8AJM - chains A and B of the 3 polymer chains in the assembly; structure by electron microscopy, 2.83 A resolution.

== Chain A ==
Name: DNA damage-binding protein 1
Source organism: Homo sapiens
Reference sequence: Q16531 (DDB1_HUMAN); residues 1-1140 here = UniProt positions 1-1140
Amino-acid sequence (1164 residues; each row starts with the number of its first residue; numbers below 1 keep their minus sign (Met-23 is residue -23)):
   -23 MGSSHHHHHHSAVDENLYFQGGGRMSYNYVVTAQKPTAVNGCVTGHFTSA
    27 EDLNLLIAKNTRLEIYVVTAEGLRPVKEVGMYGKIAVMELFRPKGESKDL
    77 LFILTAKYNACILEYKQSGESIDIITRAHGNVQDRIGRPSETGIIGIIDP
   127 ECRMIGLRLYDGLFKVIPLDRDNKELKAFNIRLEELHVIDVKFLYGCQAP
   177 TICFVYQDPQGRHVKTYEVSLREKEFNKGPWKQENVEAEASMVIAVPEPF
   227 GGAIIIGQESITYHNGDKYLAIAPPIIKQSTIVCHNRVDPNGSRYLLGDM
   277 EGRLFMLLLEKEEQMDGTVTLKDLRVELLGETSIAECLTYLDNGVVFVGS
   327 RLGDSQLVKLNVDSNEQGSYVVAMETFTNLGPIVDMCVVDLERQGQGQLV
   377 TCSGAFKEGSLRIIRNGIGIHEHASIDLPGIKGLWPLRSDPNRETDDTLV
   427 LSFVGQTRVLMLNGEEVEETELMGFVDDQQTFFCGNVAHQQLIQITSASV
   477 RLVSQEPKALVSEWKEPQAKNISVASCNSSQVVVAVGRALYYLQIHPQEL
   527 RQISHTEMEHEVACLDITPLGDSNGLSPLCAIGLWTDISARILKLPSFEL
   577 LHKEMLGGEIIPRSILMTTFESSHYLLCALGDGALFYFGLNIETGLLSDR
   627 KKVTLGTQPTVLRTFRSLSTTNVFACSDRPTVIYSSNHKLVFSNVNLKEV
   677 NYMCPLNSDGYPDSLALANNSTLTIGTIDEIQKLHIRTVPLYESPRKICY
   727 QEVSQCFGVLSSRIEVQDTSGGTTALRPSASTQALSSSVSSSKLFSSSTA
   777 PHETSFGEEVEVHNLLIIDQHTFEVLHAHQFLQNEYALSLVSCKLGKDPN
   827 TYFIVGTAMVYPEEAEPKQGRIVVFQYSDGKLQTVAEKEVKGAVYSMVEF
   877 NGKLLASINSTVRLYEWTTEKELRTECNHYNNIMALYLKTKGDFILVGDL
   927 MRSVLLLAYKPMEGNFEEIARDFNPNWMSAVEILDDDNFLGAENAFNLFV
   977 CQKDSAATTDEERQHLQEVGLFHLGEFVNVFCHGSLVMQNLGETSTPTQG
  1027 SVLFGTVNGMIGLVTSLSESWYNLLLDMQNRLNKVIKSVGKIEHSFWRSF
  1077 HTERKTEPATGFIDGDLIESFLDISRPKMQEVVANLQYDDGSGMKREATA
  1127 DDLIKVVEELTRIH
Not modelled in the structure: -23 to 0
Cystine bridges: Cys18-Cys313
Differences from the reference sequence: initiating methionine (-23); expression tag (-22 to 0)
Swiss-Prot annotation at these positions:
  - modified residue: Ser2 (N-acetylserine), Lys1067 (N6-acetyllysine), Thr1125 (Phosphothreonine)
  - cross-link: Lys1121 (Glycyl lysine isopeptide (Lys-Gly) (interchain with G-Cter in SUMO2))

== Chain B ==
Name: DDB1- and CUL4-associated factor 12
Source organism: Homo sapiens
Reference sequence: Q5T6F0 (DCA12_HUMAN); residues 1-453 here = UniProt positions 1-453
Amino-acid sequence (477 residues; numbered -23 to 453; the number before each row is that of its first residue; numbers below 1 keep their minus sign (Met-23 is residue -23)):
   -23 MDWSHPQFEKSAVDENLYFQGGGRMARKVVSRKRKAPASPGAGSDAQGPQ
    27 FGWDHSLHKRKRLPPVKRSLVYYLKNREVRLQNETSYSRVLHGYAAQQLP
    77 SLLKEREFHLGTLNKVFASQWLNHRQVVCGTKCNTLFVVDVQTSQITKIP
   127 ILKDREPGGVTQQGCGIHAIELNPSRTLLATGGDNPNSLAIYRLPTLDPV
   177 CVGDDGHKDWIFSIAWISDTMAVSGSRDGSMGLWEVTDDVLTKSDARHNV
   227 SRVPVYAHITHKALKDIPKEDTNPDNCKVRALAFNNKNKELGAVSLDGYF
   277 HLWKAENTLSKLLSTKLPYCRENVCLAYGSEWSVYAVGSQAHVSFLDPRQ
   327 PSYNVKSVCSRERGSGIRSVSFYEHIITVGTGQGSLLFYDIRAQRFLEER
   377 LSACYGSKPRLAGENLKLTTGKGWLNHDETWRNYFSDIDFFPNAVYTHCY
   427 DSSGTKLFVAGGPLPSGLHGNYAGLWS
Not modelled in the structure: -23 to 39, 135-140, 377-389
Differences from the reference sequence: initiating methionine (-23); expression tag (-22 to 0)
Swiss-Prot annotation at these positions:
  - region: Met1 to Arg38 (Required for nuclear location and interaction with MOV10)
  - modified residue: Ser15 (Phosphoserine)
Reported in the primary citation:
  - mutagenesis - K108A, H144A, R256A, R344A: abolished catalytic activity with T-complex protein 1 subunit epsilon
  - mutagenesis - R203A: decreased catalytic activity with T-complex protein 1 subunit epsilon
  - binding site for T-complex protein 1 subunit epsilon: Phe93, His144, Phe188, Arg256, Val300, Arg344, Tyr422

== Interface between chain A and chain B ==
Pairs across the interface - 63 pairs, chain A then chain B:
  Asn16(A) - Arg56(B)
  Ile112(A) - Ser151(B)
  Glu117(A) - Thr61(B)  hydrogen bond
  Arg327(A) - Val55(B)  hydrogen bond (side chain-backbone)
  Arg327(A) - Arg56(B)
  Pro358(A) - Glu54(B)
  Pro358(A) - Val55(B)  hydrophobic
  Val360(A) - Glu54(B)
  Ala381(A) - Val55(B)  hydrophobic
  Phe382(A) - Leu57(B)  hydrophobic
  Glu784(A) - Pro41(B)
  Tyr812(A) - Tyr48(B)
  Leu814(A) - Val47(B)  hydrophobic
  Leu814(A) - Lys51(B)
  Val836(A) - Ser45(B)
  Val836(A) - Tyr48(B)  hydrophobic
  Tyr837(A) - Ser45(B)
  Pro838(A) - Val42(B)
  Pro838(A) - Lys43(B)
  Pro838(A) - Arg44(B)  hydrogen bond (backbone-backbone)
  Pro838(A) - Ser45(B)
  Pro838(A) - Tyr48(B)
  Glu839(A) - Arg44(B)  hydrogen bond (backbone-side chain)
  Glu840(A) - Ser45(B)
  Ala841(A) - Arg44(B)
  Ala841(A) - Ser45(B)
  Ala841(A) - Leu46(B)  hydrogen bond (backbone-backbone)
  Glu842(A) - Tyr70(B)
  Pro843(A) - Val47(B)  hydrophobic
  Tyr871(A) - Val47(B)
  Tyr871(A) - Leu50(B)  hydrophobic
  Ser886(A) - Gln74(B)
  Tyr906(A) - Leu78(B)
  Asn907(A) - Leu78(B)
  Asn908(A) - Leu78(B)
  Ile909(A) - Tyr70(B)  hydrogen bond (backbone-side chain)
  Ile909(A) - Leu75(B)  hydrophobic
  Ile909(A) - Leu78(B)  hydrophobic
  Met910(A) - Leu46(B)  hydrophobic
  Met910(A) - Tyr70(B)
  Leu912(A) - Leu50(B)  hydrophobic
  Leu912(A) - Arg53(B)
  Tyr913(A) - Arg53(B)  hydrogen bond
  Met927(A) - Ala71(B)  hydrophobic
  Met927(A) - Ser429(B)
  Met927(A) - Thr431(B)
  Arg928(A) - Leu78(B)
  Arg928(A) - Ser453(B)  hydrogen bond (side chain-backbone)
  Phe949(A) - Lys432(B)  hydrogen bond (backbone-side chain)
  Phe949(A) - Ser453(B)
  Pro951(A) - Ser429(B)
  Pro951(A) - Thr431(B)
  Met954(A) - Arg53(B)
  His991(A) - Arg82(B)
  Phe1003(A) - Arg53(B)
  Asn1005(A) - Glu54(B)  hydrogen bond (side chain-backbone)
  Val1033(A) - Glu54(B)
  Asn1034(A) - Arg56(B)  hydrogen bond
  Arg1080(A) - His100(B)
  Arg1080(A) - Asp427(B)  salt bridge
  Arg1080(A) - Ser428(B)  hydrogen bond
  Arg1080(A) - Ser429(B)
  Lys1081(A) - His100(B)
Other interface residues (no listed pair), chain A (46 interface residues in all): Leu328, Arg722, Leu926, Glu944, Trp953, Glu987
Other interface residues (no listed pair), chain B (36 interface residues in all): Pro40, Val66, Leu67, His68, Lys80, Thr153
From the paper, about this interface:
  - interface residues, chain B: Pro40(B)

== In short ==
Chain A and chain B form an interface of 46 and 36 residues respectively, with 12 hydrogen bonds and 1 salt
bridge. Polar contacts include Arg1080(A)-Asp427(B), Glu117(A)-Thr61(B) and Arg327(A)-Val55(B). The paper
reports a binding site for T-complex protein 1 subunit epsilon at Phe93(B), His144(B) and Phe188(B) among
others; K108A, H144A and R256A of chain B, among others, abolish catalytic activity with T-complex protein 1
subunit epsilon; 5 substitutions were tested in all.
Here chain A is DNA damage-binding protein 1 and chain B is DDB1- and CUL4-associated factor 12, both from
Homo sapiens. Entry 8AJM (Structure of human DDB1-DCAF12 in complex with the C-terminus of CCT5) was
determined by electron microscopy (same publication as 8AJN and 8AJO).
